PDB entry 9GB2 | electron microscopy, 3.43 A resolution | chains S and k of the 42 polymer chains in the assembly

# Chain S
Name: gp61 - Tail tube initiator
Organism: Clostridioides difficile
Reference sequence: A0A9X8RMX4 (A0A9X8RMX4_CLODI); numbering as in UniProt (aligned over 1-223)
Sequence (223 residues; each row starts with the number of its first residue):
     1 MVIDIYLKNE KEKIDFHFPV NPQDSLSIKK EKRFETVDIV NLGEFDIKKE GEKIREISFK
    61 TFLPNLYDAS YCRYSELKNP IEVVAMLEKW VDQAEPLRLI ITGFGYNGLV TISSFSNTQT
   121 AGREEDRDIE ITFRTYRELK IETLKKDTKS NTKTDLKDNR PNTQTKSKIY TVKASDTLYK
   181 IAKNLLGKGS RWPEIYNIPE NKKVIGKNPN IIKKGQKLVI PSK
Unresolved in the structure: 1, 68-74, 142-149, 216

# Chain k
Name: gp64 - Sheath initiator
Organism: Clostridioides difficile
Reference sequence: J9QEB8 (J9QEB8_9CAUD); residues 1-152 here = UniProt positions 1-152
Sequence (152 residues; numbered 1 to 152; the number before each row is that of its first residue):
     1 MPNLFPQSET FETVELKNND ENELDLKGSF LFDFEKGEFV KNADGTLKKC DKVQAYKQWC
    61 QKAILTPRYK KAAYTNIYGS EIKDLIASNL SQSAKELEIT RLIKETILVH PYTKEVGEFS
   121 FNWLENSRLV EYEFDVLTID DENIVIDGNI KR
Unresolved in the structure: 1-23, 149-152

# Chain S / chain k interface
Contacting residue pairs - 34 pairs, chain S then chain k:
  Arg98(S) - Glu98(k)  salt bridge
  Arg98(S) - Arg101(k)
  Ile101(S) - Leu97(k)
  Thr102(S) - Ser91(k)
  Thr102(S) - Ser93(k)
  Thr102(S) - Ala94(k)
  Thr102(S) - Leu97(k)
  Gly105(S) - Leu97(k)
  Tyr106(S) - Leu97(k)
  Asn107(S) - Leu97(k)  hydrogen bond (side chain-backbone)
  Asn107(S) - Glu98(k)  hydrogen bond
  Asn107(S) - Arg101(k)
  Thr154(S) - Leu24(k)  hydrogen bond (side chain-backbone)
  Asp155(S) - Pro111(k)
  Leu156(S) - Trp59(k)  hydrophobic
  Leu156(S) - Val109(k)
  Leu156(S) - His110(k)
  Lys157(S) - Ile77(k)
  Lys157(S) - Val109(k)  hydrogen bond (backbone-backbone)
  Lys157(S) - His110(k)
  Lys157(S) - Pro111(k)
  Asp158(S) - Ile77(k)
  Asn159(S) - Leu108(k)
  Arg160(S) - Arg68(k)
  Arg160(S) - Ile77(k)  hydrogen bond (side chain-backbone)
  Arg160(S) - Gly79(k)  hydrogen bond (side chain-backbone)
  Arg160(S) - Glu105(k)  salt bridge
  Arg160(S) - Thr106(k)
  Arg160(S) - Val109(k)
  Pro161(S) - Arg68(k)  hydrogen bond (backbone-side chain)
  Pro161(S) - Glu105(k)
  Gln164(S) - Tyr69(k)
  Lys183(S) - Ala72(k)  hydrogen bond (side chain-backbone)
  Lys183(S) - Tyr74(k)  hydrogen bond (side chain-backbone)
Also at the interface, not in a pair above, chain S (24 interface residues in all): Val2, Asp4, Tyr6, Lys8, Asp15, Ile100, Asn162, Asn184
Also at the interface, not in a pair above, chain k (26 interface residues in all): Asp25, Thr75, Asn76, Tyr78, Leu90, Thr113

# Overview
24 residues of chain S and 26 residues of chain k are in contact; the contacts include 9 hydrogen bonds and 2
salt bridges. Among the polar pairs are Arg98(S)-Glu98(k), Arg160(S)-Glu105(k) and Asn107(S)-Leu97(k).
Here chain S is gp61 - Tail tube initiator and chain k is gp64 - Sheath initiator, both from Clostridioides
difficile. Entry 9GB2 (Extended phiCD508 baseplate) was determined by electron microscopy together with 9G8S,
9GB0, 9GB1, 9GB5 and 9GB7 from the same study.
